8ZJT - chains E and I of the 10 polymer chains in the assembly; structure by electron microscopy, 3.20 A resolution.

[Chain E]
Name: Histone H3.2
From: Homo sapiens
UniProtKB: Q71DI3 (H32_HUMAN); residues 1-136 here = UniProt positions 1-136
Amino-acid sequence (138 residues; row label = number of the first residue in the row; numbers below 1 keep their minus sign (Gly-1 is residue -1)):
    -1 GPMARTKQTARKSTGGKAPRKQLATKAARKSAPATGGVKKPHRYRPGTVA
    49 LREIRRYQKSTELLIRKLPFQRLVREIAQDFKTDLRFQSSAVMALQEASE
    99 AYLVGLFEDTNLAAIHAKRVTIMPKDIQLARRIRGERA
Unresolved in the structure: -1 to 40, 135-136
Differences from the reference sequence: expression tag (-1 to 0); conflict Ala111 (Cys in Q71DI3)
Curated features (UniProtKB/Swiss-Prot):
  - modified residue: Arg3 (Asymmetric dimethylarginine), Thr4 (Phosphothreonine), Lys5 (Allysine), Gln6 (5-glutamyl dopamine), Thr7 (Phosphothreonine), Arg9 (Citrulline), Lys10 (N6,N6,N6-trimethyllysine), Ser11 (ADP-ribosylserine), Thr12 (Phosphothreonine), Lys15 (N6-(2-hydroxyisobutyryl)lysine), Arg18 (Asymmetric dimethylarginine), Lys19 (N6-(2-hydroxyisobutyryl)lysine), Lys24 (N6-(2-hydroxyisobutyryl)lysine), Arg27 (Citrulline), Lys28 (N6,N6,N6-trimethyllysine), Ser29 (ADP-ribosylserine), Lys37 (N6,N6,N6-trimethyllysine), Lys38 (N6-methyllysine), Tyr42 (Phosphotyrosine), Lys57 (N6,N6,N6-trimethyllysine) and 8 more in UniProt
  - lipidation: Lys19 (N6-decanoyllysine)

[Chain I]
Molecule: 147-nt DNA strand
From: synthetic construct
Sequence (147 nucleotides; numbered 1 to 147; the number before each row is that of its first residue):
     1 ATCCACACGTTACACGACGCTCTTCCGATCTTGGTTAGGGTGCAAGCATG
    51 ATCCCTTCGATGAATAGAGCCGACTGGGCATAGTAACGCGTGGGTTGGTG
   101 AGGTGGTTCACGGTCATGCCGCTTGGGTAAGCAGATCGGAAGAGGAT
Unresolved in the structure: 1, 141-147

[Chain E / chain I interface]
Pairs across the interface (19):
  Arg41(E) - DA68(I)  base contact
  Arg41(E) - DG69(I)  base contact
  Arg41(E) - DC70(I)  sugar contact
  Tyr42(E) - DG69(I)  sugar contact
  Tyr42(E) - DC70(I)  phosphate contact
  Pro44(E) - DA68(I)  phosphate contact
  Gly45(E) - DA68(I)  phosphate contact
  Gly45(E) - DG69(I)  hydrogen bond to the phosphate
  Thr46(E) - DG69(I)  phosphate contact
  Val47(E) - DG69(I)  hydrogen bond to the phosphate
  Ala48(E) - DG69(I)  hydrogen bond to the phosphate
  Arg64(E) - DG77(I)  phosphate contact
  Arg64(E) - DG78(I)  phosphate contact
  Lys65(E) - DG78(I)  hydrogen bond to the phosphate
  Leu66(E) - DG77(I)  sugar contact
  Leu66(E) - DG78(I)  hydrogen bond to the phosphate
  Arg70(E) - DG77(I)  salt bridge to the phosphate
  Arg84(E) - DA86(I)  sugar contact
  Arg84(E) - DC87(I)  sugar contact
Other interface residues (no listed pair), chain E (16 interface residues in all): Arg43, Glu51, Pro67, Lys116
Other interface residues (no listed pair), chain I (8 interface residues in all): DC58

[In short]
16 residues of chain E and 8 residues of chain I are in contact; the contacts include 5 hydrogen bonds and 1
salt bridge. Among the polar pairs are Gly45(E)-DG69(I), Val47(E)-DG69(I) and Ala48(E)-DG69(I).
Chain E is Histone H3.2 (Homo sapiens) and chain I is a 147-nt DNA strand (synthetic construct); the
structure, Structure of free nucleosome, was determined by electron microscopy (same publication as 8ZJR).
